PDB entry 8TOM | electron microscopy, 3.10 A resolution | chains H and J of the 9 polymer chains in the assembly

== Chain H ==
Name: DNA-directed RNA polymerase subunit alpha
From: Escherichia coli (strain K12)
Notes: EC 2.7.7.6
UniProtKB: P0A7Z4 (RPOA_ECOLI); residues 1-329 here = UniProt positions 1-329
Sequence (329 residues; each row starts with the number of its first residue):
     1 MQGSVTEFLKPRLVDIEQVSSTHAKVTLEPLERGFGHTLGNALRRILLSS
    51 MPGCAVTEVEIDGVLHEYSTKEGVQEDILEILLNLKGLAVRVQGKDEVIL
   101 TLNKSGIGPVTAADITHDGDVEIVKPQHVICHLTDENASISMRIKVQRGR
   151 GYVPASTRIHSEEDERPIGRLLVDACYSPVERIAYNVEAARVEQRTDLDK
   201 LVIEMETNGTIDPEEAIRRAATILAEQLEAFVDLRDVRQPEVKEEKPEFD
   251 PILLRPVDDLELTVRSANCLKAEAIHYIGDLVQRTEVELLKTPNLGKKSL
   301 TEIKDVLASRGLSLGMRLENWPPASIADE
Unresolved in the structure: 1-3, 159-170, 235-329
Curated features (UniProtKB/Swiss-Prot):
  - region: Glu162 to Glu165 (Required for interaction with Crp at class II promoters)
  - modified residue: Arg265 (ADP-ribosylarginine), Lys297 (N6-acetyllysine), Lys298 (N6-acetyllysine)
  - mutagenesis: Arg45 (R45C: In rpoA112; temperature-sensitive, blocks RNA polymerase assembly), Glu162 to Glu165 (5-fold decrease in CRP-class II promoter-dependent transcription), Glu165 (E165K: 5-fold decrease in CRP-class II promoter-dependent transcription), Arg191 (R191C: In rpoA101; temperature-sensitive)

== Chain J ==
Name: DNA-directed RNA polymerase subunit beta'
From: Escherichia coli (strain K12)
Notes: EC 2.7.7.6
UniProtKB: P0A8T7 (RPOC_ECOLI); residues 1-1407 here = UniProt positions 1-1407
Sequence (1407 residues; each row starts with the number of its first residue):
     1 MKDLLKFLKAQTKTEEFDAIKIALASPDMIRSWSFGEVKKPETINYRTFK
    51 PERDGLFCARIFGPVKDYECLCGKYKRLKHRGVICEKCGVEVTQTKVRRE
   101 RMGHIELASPTAHIWFLKSLPSRIGLLLDMPLRDIERVLYFESYVVIEGG
   151 MTNLERQQILTEEQYLDALEEFGDEFDAKMGAEAIQALLKSMDLEQECEQ
   201 LREELNETNSETKRKKLTKRIKLLEAFVQSGNKPEWMILTVLPVLPPDLR
   251 PLVPLDGGRFATSDLNDLYRRVINRNNRLKRLLDLAAPDIIVRNEKRMLQ
   301 EAVDALLDNGRRGRAITGSNKRPLKSLADMIKGKQGRFRQNLLGKRVDYS
   351 GRSVITVGPYLRLHQCGLPKKMALELFKPFIYGKLELRGLATTIKAAKKM
   401 VEREEAVVWDILDEVIREHPVLLNRAPTLHRLGIQAFEPVLIEGKAIQLH
   451 PLVCAAYNADFDGDQMAVHVPLTLEAQLEARALMMSTNNILSPANGEPII
   501 VPSQDVVLGLYYMTRDCVNAKGEGMVLTGPKEAERLYRSGLASLHARVKV
   551 RITEYEKDANGELVAKTSLKDTTVGRAILWMIVPKGLPYSIVNQALGKKA
   601 ISKMLNTCYRILGLKPTVIFADQIMYTGFAYAARSGASVGIDDMVIPEKK
   651 HEIISEAEAEVAEIQEQFQSGLVTAGERYNKVIDIWAAANDRVSKAMMDN
   701 LQTETVINRDGQEEKQVSFNSIYMMADSGARGSAAQIRQLAGMRGLMAKP
   751 DGSIIETPITANFREGLNVLQYFISTHGARKGLADTALKTANSGYLTRRL
   801 VDVAQDLVVTEDDCGTHEGIMMTPVIEGGDVKEPLRDRVLGRVTAEDVLK
   851 PGTADILVPRNTLLHEQWCDLLEENSVDAVKVRSVVSCDTDFGVCAHCYG
   901 RDLARGHIINKGEAIGVIAAQSIGEPGTQLTMRTFHIGGAASRAAAESSI
   951 QVKNKGSIKLSNVKSVVNSSGKLVITSRNTELKLIDEFGRTKESYKVPYG
  1001 AVLAKGDGEQVAGGETVANWDPHTMPVITEVSGFVRFTDMIDGQTITRQT
  1051 DELTGLSSLVVLDSAERTAGGKDLRPALKIVDAQGNDVLIPGTDMPAQYF
  1101 LPGKAIVQLEDGVQISSGDTLARIPQESGGTKDITGGLPRVADLFEARRP
  1151 KEPAILAEISGIVSFGKETKGKRRLVITPVDGSDPYEEMIPKWRQLNVFE
  1201 GERVERGDVISDGPEAPHDILRLRGVHAVTRYIVNEVQDVYRLQGVKIND
  1251 KHIEVIVRQMLRKATIVNAGSSDFLEGEQVEYSRVKIANRELEANGKVGA
  1301 TYSRDLLGITKASLATESFISAASFQETTRVLTEAAVAGKRDELRGLKEN
  1351 VIVGRLIPAGTGYAYHQDRMRRRAAGEAPAAPQVTAEDASASLAELLNAG
  1401 LGGSDNE
Unresolved in the structure: 1-15, 933-947, 1127-1133, 1376-1407
Ion coordination: Zn2+ site 1: Cys85, Cys88; Mg2+: Asp460, Asp462, Asp464; Zn2+ site 2: Cys888, Cys895, Cys898
Curated features (UniProtKB/Swiss-Prot):
  - binding site (Zn(2+)): Cys70, Cys72, Cys85, Cys88, Cys814, Cys888, Cys895, Cys898
  - binding site (Mg(2+)): Asp460, Asp462, Asp464
  - modified residue: Lys983 (N6-acetyllysine)
  - mutagenesis: Gln504 (Q504P: Resistant to antibiotics salinamide A and B), Asn690 (N690D: Resistant to antibiotics salinamide A and B), Met697 (M697V: Resistant to antibiotics salinamide A and B), Ala735 (A735T: Resistant to antibiotics salinamide A and B), Arg738 (R738C/H/P/S: Resistant to antibiotics salinamide A and B), Ala748 (A748E: Resistant to antibiotics salinamide A and B), Pro758 (P758S/T: Resistant to antibiotics salinamide A and B), Phe763 (F763C: Resistant to antibiotics salinamide A and B), Ser775 (S775A: Resistant to antibiotics salinamide A and B), Ala779 (A779T/V: Resistant to antibiotics salinamide A and B), Arg780 (R780C: Resistant to antibiotics salinamide A and B), Gly782 (G782A/C: Resistant to antibiotics salinamide A and B), 1 further mutagenesis entry in UniProt

== Chain H / chain J interface ==
Pairs across the interface (20):
  Arg44(H) - Arg538(J)
  Glu80(H) - Arg551(J)
  Glu80(H) - Leu569(J)
  Leu83(H) - Val526(J)
  Leu83(H) - Leu527(J)
  Leu83(H) - Arg551(J)
  Asn84(H) - Arg551(J)  hydrogen bond
  Lys86(H) - Val526(J)  hydrogen bond (side chain-backbone)
  Lys86(H) - Glu532(J)  salt bridge
  Tyr152(H) - Glu532(J)  hydrogen bond
  Tyr152(H) - Leu536(J)  hydrophobic
  Tyr152(H) - Leu541(J)  hydrophobic
  Glu181(H) - Arg535(J)  hydrogen bond (backbone-side chain)
  Arg182(H) - Glu534(J)  salt bridge
  Arg182(H) - Met581(J)
  Arg191(H) - Asp413(J)  salt bridge
  Gln194(H) - Lys370(J)
  Gln194(H) - Trp409(J)
  Thr196(H) - Glu443(J)  hydrogen bond
  Glu206(H) - Lys531(J)  salt bridge
Interface residues without a listed pair, chain H (18 interface residues in all): Leu48, Leu79, Pro154, Asp174, Cys176, Val180
Interface residues without a listed pair, chain J (19 interface residues in all): Met525, Thr528, Ser539

== Overview ==
18 residues of chain H face 19 of chain J across their interface; the contacts include 5 hydrogen bonds and 4
salt bridges. Among the polar pairs are Lys86(H)-Glu532(J), Arg182(H)-Glu534(J) and Arg191(H)-Asp413(J).
Chain H is DNA-directed RNA polymerase subunit alpha and chain J is DNA-directed RNA polymerase subunit beta',
both from Escherichia coli (strain K12); the structure, Escherichia coli RNA polymerase closed complex
intermediate at the lambda PR promoter, was determined by electron microscopy (same publication as 8TO1, 8TO6,
8TO8 and 8TOE).
